Entry 1MQM (X-ray diffraction, 2.60 A resolution); this record covers chains D and H of the 6 polymer chains in the assembly.

Chain D:
Name: Hemagglutinin HA1 chain
Source organism: Influenza A virus
UniProt: P03442 (HEMA_IADU3); residues 1-329 here correspond to UniProt positions 17-345 (UniProt number = residue number + 16)
Amino-acid sequence (329 residues; each row starts with the number of its first residue):
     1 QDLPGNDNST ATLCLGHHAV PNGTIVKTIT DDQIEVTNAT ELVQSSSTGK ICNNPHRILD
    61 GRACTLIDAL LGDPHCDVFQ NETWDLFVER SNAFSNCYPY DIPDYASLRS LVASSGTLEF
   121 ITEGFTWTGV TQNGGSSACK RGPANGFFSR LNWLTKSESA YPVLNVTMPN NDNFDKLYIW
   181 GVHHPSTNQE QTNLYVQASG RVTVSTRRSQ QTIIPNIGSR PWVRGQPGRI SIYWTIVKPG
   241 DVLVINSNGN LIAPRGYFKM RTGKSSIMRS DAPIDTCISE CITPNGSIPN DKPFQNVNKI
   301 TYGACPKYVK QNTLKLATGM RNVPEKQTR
Not modelled in the structure: 1-8, 327-329
Disulfide bonds: Cys-52/Cys-277, Cys-64/Cys-76, Cys-97/Cys-139, Cys-281/Cys-305
Covalently attached groups: N-acetylglucosamine (NAG) linked to Asn-38, Asn-81; glycan linked to Asn-165
Swiss-Prot annotation at these positions:
  - site: Arg-329 (Cleavage)
  - glycosylation (N-linked (GlcNAc...) asparagine): Asn-8, Asn-22, Asn-38, Asn-81, Asn-165, Asn-285
Reported in the primary citation:
  - binding site for beta-D-galactopyranose: Gln-226
  - binding site for N-acetyl-alpha-neuraminic acid: Gly-135 to Ala-138, Gln-226

Chain H:
Name: Hemagglutinin HA2 chain
Source organism: Influenza A virus
UniProt: P03442 (HEMA_IADU3); residues 1-221 here correspond to UniProt positions 346-566 (UniProt number = residue number + 345)
Amino-acid sequence (221 residues; each row starts with the number of its first residue):
     1 GLFGAIAGFI ENGWEGMIDG WYGFRHQNSE GTGQAADLKS TQAAIDQINR KLNRVIEKTN
    61 EKFHQIEKEF SEVEGRIQDL EKYVEDTKID LWSYNAELLV ALENQHTIDL ADSEMNKLFE
   121 KTRRQLRENA EDMGNGCFKI YHKCDNACIE SIRNGTYDHD IYRDEALNNR FQIKGVELKS
   181 GYKDWILWIS FAISCLLLCV VLLGFIMWAC QRGNIRCNIC I
Not modelled in the structure: 173-221
Disulfide bonds: Cys-144/Cys-148
Covalently attached groups: N-acetylglucosamine (NAG) linked to Asn-154
Swiss-Prot annotation at these positions:
  - lipidation (S-palmitoyl cysteine): Cys-210, Cys-217, Cys-220
  - glycosylation: Asn-154 (N-linked (GlcNAc...) asparagine)

How chain D and chain H interact:
Residue-residue contacts - 12 pairs, chain D then chain H:
  Lys-27(D) / Arg-54(H)
  Thr-28(D) / Arg-54(H)  hydrogen bond (backbone-side chain)
  Ile-29(D) / Lys-51(H)
  Ile-29(D) / Glu-103(H)
  Thr-30(D) / Gln-47(H)
  Thr-30(D) / Arg-50(H)  hydrogen bond (backbone-side chain)
  Thr-30(D) / Lys-51(H)
  Thr-30(D) / His-106(H)
  Asp-31(D) / Arg-50(H)  salt bridge
  Asp-31(D) / Arg-54(H)
  Asp-32(D) / Arg-54(H)
  Lys-310(D) / Asn-60(H)
Interface residues without a listed pair, chain H (8 interface residues in all): Leu-110

Summary:
Chain D and chain H form an interface of 7 and 8 residues respectively, with 2 hydrogen bonds and 1 salt
bridge. Among the polar pairs are Asp-31(D)/Arg-50(H), Thr-28(D)/Arg-54(H) and Thr-30(D)/Arg-50(H). The paper
reports a binding site for N-acetyl-alpha-neuraminic acid at Gly-135(D) and Gln-226(D); a binding site for
beta-D-galactopyranose at Gln-226(D).
Chain D is Hemagglutinin HA1 chain and chain H is Hemagglutinin HA2 chain, both from Influenza A virus; the
structure, BHA/LSTa, was determined by X-ray diffraction together with 1MQL and 1MQN from the same study.
